PDB entry 2V6A | X-ray diffraction, 1.50 A resolution | chains A and G of the 16 polymer chains in the assembly

[Chain A (and G)]
Name: Ribulose bisphosphate carboxylase large chain
Source organism: Chlamydomonas reinhardtii
Notes: EC 4.1.1.39; chain G of this document is another copy of the same molecule, construct and numbering; everything in this record applies to it too
Reference sequence: P00877 (RBL_CHLRE); residues 1-475 here = UniProt positions 1-475
Sequence (475 residues; row label = number of the first residue in the row):
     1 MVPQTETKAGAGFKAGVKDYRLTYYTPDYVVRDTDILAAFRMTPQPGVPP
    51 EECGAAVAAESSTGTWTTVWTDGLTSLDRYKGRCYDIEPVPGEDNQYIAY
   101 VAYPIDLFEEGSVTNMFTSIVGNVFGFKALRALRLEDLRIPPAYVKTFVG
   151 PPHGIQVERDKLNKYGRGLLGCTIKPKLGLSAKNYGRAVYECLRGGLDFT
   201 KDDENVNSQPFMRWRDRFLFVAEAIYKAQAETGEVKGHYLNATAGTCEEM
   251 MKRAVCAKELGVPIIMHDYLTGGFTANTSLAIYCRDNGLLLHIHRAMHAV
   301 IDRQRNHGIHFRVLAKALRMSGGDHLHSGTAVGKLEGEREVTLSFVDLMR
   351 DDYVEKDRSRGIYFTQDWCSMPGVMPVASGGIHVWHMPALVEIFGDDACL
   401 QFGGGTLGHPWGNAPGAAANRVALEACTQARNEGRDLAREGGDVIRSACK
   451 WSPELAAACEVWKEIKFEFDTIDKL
Disordered / not traced: 1-8 (chain G: 1-10)
Differences from the reference sequence: conflict Pro-46 (Leu in P00877); engineered mutation Ala-331 (Val in P00877), Ser-344 (Gly in P00877)
Modified / non-standard residues: Pro-104, Pro-151 (4-hydroxyproline; HYP); Lys-201 (lysine nz-carboxylic acid; KCX); Cys-256, Cys-369 (s-methylcysteine; SMC)
Disulfide bonds: Cys-449/Cys-459
Ion coordination: Mg2+: Lys-201, Asp-203, Glu-204 (together with 2-carboxyarabinitol-1,5-diphosphate)
Ligand contacts:
  - 2-carboxyarabinitol-1,5-diphosphate (CAP), molecule 1: Glu-60, Thr-65, Trp-66, Asn-123
  - 2-carboxyarabinitol-1,5-diphosphate (CAP), molecule 2: Thr-173, Lys-175, Lys-177, Lys-201, Asp-203, Glu-204, His-294, Arg-295, His-298, His-327, Lys-334, Leu-335, Ser-379, Gly-380, Gly-381, Gln-401, Phe-402, Gly-403, Gly-404

[How chain A and chain G interact]
Residue-residue contacts (17; chain A residue first):
  Ser-181(A) with Gln-156(G)
  Lys-183(A) with Asp-160(G); Asn-163(G); Tyr-165(G), hydrogen bond
  Pro-210(A) with Lys-146(G)
  Arg-213(A) with Arg-285(G)
  Arg-215(A) with Arg-285(G); Asp-286(G), hydrogen bond (side chain-backbone); Asn-287(G); Gly-288(G)
  Asp-216(A) with His-153(G), salt bridge; Val-157(G); Lys-161(G), salt bridge
  Leu-219(A) with Lys-161(G)
  Phe-220(A) with Asp-160(G); Lys-161(G)
  Lys-252(A) with Asp-286(G), salt bridge
Interface residues without a listed pair, chain A (10 interface residues in all): Phe-211
Interface residues without a listed pair, chain G (13 interface residues in all): Ser-370

[Overview]
10 residues of chain A and 13 residues of chain G are in contact; the contacts include 2 hydrogen bonds and 3
salt bridges. Among the polar pairs are Asp-216(A)/His-153(G), Asp-216(A)/Lys-161(G) and
Lys-252(A)/Asp-286(G). Bound to chain A: 2-carboxyarabinitol-1,5-diphosphate.
Chain A and chain G are both Ribulose bisphosphate carboxylase large chain (Chlamydomonas reinhardtii); the
structure, Crystal structure of Chlamydomonas reinhardtii Rubisco with large- subunit mutations V331A, G344S,
was determined by X-ray diffraction together with 2V67, 2V68, 2V63 and 2V69 from the same study.
